3DO7 - chains D and B of the 4 polymer chains in the assembly; structure by X-ray diffraction, 3.05 A resolution.

[Chain D]
Molecule: 11-nt DNA strand
Notes: fragment: kappa B site
Sequence (11 nucleotides; row label = number of the first residue in the row):
    13 CGGGAATTCC C

[Chain B]
Protein: Nuclear factor NF-kappa-B p100 subunit
Source organism: Homo sapiens
Notes: fragment: rhr
Reference sequence: Q00653 (NFKB2_HUMAN); residue numbers follow UniProt; this construct covers 37-329
Chain sequence (293 residues; row label = number of the first residue in the row):
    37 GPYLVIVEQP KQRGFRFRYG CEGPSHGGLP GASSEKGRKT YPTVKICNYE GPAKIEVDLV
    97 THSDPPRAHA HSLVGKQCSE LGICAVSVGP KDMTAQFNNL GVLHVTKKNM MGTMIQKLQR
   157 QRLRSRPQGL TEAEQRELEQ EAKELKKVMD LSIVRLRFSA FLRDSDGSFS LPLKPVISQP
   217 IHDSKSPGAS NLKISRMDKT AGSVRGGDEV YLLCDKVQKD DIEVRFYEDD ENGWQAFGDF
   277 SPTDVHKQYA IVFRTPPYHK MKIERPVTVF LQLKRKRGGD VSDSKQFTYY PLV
Disulfides: Cys-114/Cys-120
Construct notes: conflict Asp-200 (Ala in Q00653)
Curated features (UniProtKB/Swiss-Prot):
  - modified residue: Ser-161 (Phosphoserine)
  - mutagenesis: Tyr-247 to Leu-249 (Two-fold reduction in heterodimerization with RelA)

[How chain D and chain B interact]
Pairs across the interface (20; chain D residue first):
  DA17(D) / Gln-284(B)  sugar contact
  DA18(D) / Pro-223(B)  sugar contact
  DA18(D) / Lys-252(B)  salt bridge to the phosphate
  DA18(D) / Gln-254(B)  hydrogen bond to the phosphate
  DA18(D) / Gln-284(B)  hydrogen bond to the phosphate
  DT19(D) / Tyr-55(B)  sugar contact
  DT19(D) / Pro-223(B)  phosphate contact
  DT20(D) / Tyr-55(B)  hydrogen bond to the phosphate
  DT20(D) / His-140(B)  phosphate contact
  DT20(D) / Thr-142(B)  phosphate contact
  DT20(D) / Lys-143(B)  hydrogen bond to the phosphate
  DC21(D) / Arg-52(B)  base contact
  DC21(D) / Tyr-55(B)  phosphate contact
  DC21(D) / Cys-57(B)  sugar contact
  DC21(D) / Glu-58(B)  base contact
  DC21(D) / Thr-142(B)  phosphate contact
  DC21(D) / Lys-221(B)  base contact
  DC22(D) / Arg-52(B)  base contact
  DC22(D) / Cys-57(B)  phosphate contact
  DC22(D) / Glu-58(B)  hydrogen bond to the base
Interface residues without a listed pair, chain D (7 interface residues in all): DC23
Interface residues without a listed pair, chain B (15 interface residues in all): His-62, Lys-144, Lys-255

[Overview]
7 residues of chain D and 15 residues of chain B are in contact; the contacts include 5 hydrogen bonds and 1
salt bridge. Among the polar pairs are DC22(D)/Glu-58(B), DA18(D)/Gln-254(B) and DA18(D)/Gln-284(B). From
UniProt: 3 mutagenesis sites on chain B.
Chain D is an 11-nt DNA strand and chain B is Nuclear factor NF-kappa-B p100 subunit (Homo sapiens); the
structure, X-ray structure of a NF-kB p52/RelB/DNA complex, was determined by X-ray diffraction.
